5KL4 - chains A and C of the 3 polymer chains in the assembly; structure by X-ray diffraction, 1.78 A resolution.

[Chain A]
Protein: Wilms tumor protein
Source organism: Homo sapiens
UniProtKB: P19544 (WT1_HUMAN), isoform P19544-2; residues 350-437 here correspond to UniProt positions 333-420 (UniProt number = residue number - 17)
Chain sequence (93 residues; row label = number of the first residue in the row):
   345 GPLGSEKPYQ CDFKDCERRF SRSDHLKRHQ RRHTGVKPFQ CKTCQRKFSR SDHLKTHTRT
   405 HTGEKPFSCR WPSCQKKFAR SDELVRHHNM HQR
Disordered / not traced: 345-347
Sequence notes: expression tag (345-349); engineered mutation His369 (Gln352 in P19544)
Metal / ion sites: Zn2+ site 1: Cys355, Cys360, His373, His377; Ca2+: Cys355, Cys360; Zn2+ site 2: Cys385, Cys388, His401, His405; Zn2+ site 3: Cys413, Cys418, His431, His435
What the authors report for this chain:
  - binding site for the 11-nt DNA strand: His369

[Chain C]
Molecule: 11-nt DNA strand
Sequence (11 nucleotides; numbered 1 to 11; the number before each row is that of its first residue):
     1 TACGCCCACG C
Modified / non-standard residues: 5CM (5-methyl-2'-deoxy-cytidine-5'-monophosphate) at position 3

[How chain A and chain C interact]
Residue-residue contacts - 14 pairs, chain A then chain C:
  Arg366(A) with DT1(C), base contact; DA2(C), base contact
  Asp368(A) with DT1(C), base contact; 5CM_3(C), base contact
  Arg372(A) with DG4(C), base contact
  Arg394(A) with DC5(C), base contact
  Asp396(A) with DC5(C), hydrogen bond to the base
  Lys399(A) with DG4(C), salt bridge to the phosphate; DC5(C), salt bridge to the phosphate
  Phe411(A) with DC6(C), phosphate contact
  Arg424(A) with DA8(C), base contact
  Ser425(A) with DC6(C), hydrogen bond to the phosphate
  Asp426(A) with DA8(C), base contact
  Val429(A) with DC7(C), phosphate contact
Also at the interface, not in a pair above, chain A (15 interface residues in all): Ser367, His369, Ser395, Arg430
Also at the interface, not in a pair above, chain C (10 interface residues in all): DC9, DG10

[In short]
15 residues of chain A and 10 residues of chain C are in contact; the contacts include 2 hydrogen bonds and 2
salt bridges. Among the polar pairs are Asp396(A)-DC5(C), Ser425(A)-DC6(C) and Lys399(A)-DG4(C). The paper
reports a binding site for the 11-nt DNA strand at His369(A).
Here chain A is Wilms tumor protein (Homo sapiens) and chain C is an 11-nt DNA strand. Entry 5KL4 (Wilms Tumor
Protein (WT1) ZnF2-4 Q369H in complex with formylated DNA) was determined by X-ray diffraction (same
publication as 5KL2, 5KL3, 5KL5, 5KL6 and 5KL7).
